9CXA - chains D and L of the 9 polymer chains in the assembly; structure by electron microscopy, 3.04 A resolution.

== Chain D ==
Molecule: Gamma-aminobutyric acid receptor subunit alpha-1
Source organism: Homo sapiens
Reference sequence: P14867 (GBRA1_HUMAN); residues -26 to 429 here correspond to UniProt positions 1-456 (UniProt number = residue number + 27)
Sequence (456 residues; row label = number of the first residue in the row; numbers below 1 keep their minus sign (Met-26 is residue -26)):
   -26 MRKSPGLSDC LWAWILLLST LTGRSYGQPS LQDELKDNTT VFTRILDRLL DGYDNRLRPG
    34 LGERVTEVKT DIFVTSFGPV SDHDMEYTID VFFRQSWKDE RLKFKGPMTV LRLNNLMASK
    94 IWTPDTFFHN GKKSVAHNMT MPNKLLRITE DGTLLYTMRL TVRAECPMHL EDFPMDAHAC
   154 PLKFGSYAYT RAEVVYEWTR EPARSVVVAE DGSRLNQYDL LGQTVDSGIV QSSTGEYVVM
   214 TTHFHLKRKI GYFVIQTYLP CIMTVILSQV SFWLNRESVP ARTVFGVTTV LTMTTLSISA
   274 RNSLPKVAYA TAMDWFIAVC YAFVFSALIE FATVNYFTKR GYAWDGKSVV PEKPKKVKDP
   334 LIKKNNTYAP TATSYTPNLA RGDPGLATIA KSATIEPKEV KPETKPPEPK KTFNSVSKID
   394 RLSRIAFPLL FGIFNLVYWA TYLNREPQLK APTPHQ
Disordered / not traced: -26 to 9, 314-383, 419-429
Disulfides: Cys139-Cys153
Covalent attachments: N-acetylglucosamine (NAG) linked to Asn111
Residues lining bound ligands:
  - gamma-amino-butanoic acid (ABU): Phe65, Arg67, Leu118, Thr130
  - PIO ([(2R)-2-octanoyloxy-3-[oxidanyl-[(1R,2R,3S,4R,5R,6S)-2,3,6-tris(oxidanyl)-4,5-diphosphonooxy-cyclohexyl]oxy-phosphoryl]oxy-propyl] octanoate): Arg249, Glu303, Thr306, Phe310, Lys312, Phe386, Asn387, Ser388, Val389, Ser390, Lys391, Ile392, Leu395, Ser396, Phe400
Swiss-Prot annotation at these positions:
  - binding site (4-aminobutanoate): Arg67, Thr130
  - binding site (3alpha-hydroxy-5alpha-pregnan-11,20-dione): Trp246
  - glycosylation (N-linked (GlcNAc...) asparagine): Asn11, Asn111

== Chain L ==
Molecule: Kappa Fab_1F4 Light Chain
Source organism: Mus musculoides
Sequence (258 residues; row label = number of the first residue in the row; numbers below 1 keep their minus sign (Met-18 is residue -18)):
   -18 MGWSCIILFL VATATGVHSN IVMTQSPKSM SMSVGERVTL SCKASEYVGT YVSWYQQKPE
    42 QSPKLLIYGA SNRYTGVPDR FTGSGSATDF TLTIGSVQAE DLADYHCGQS YSYPTFGAGT
   102 KLELKLEIKR TVAAPSVFIF PPSDEQLKSG TASVVCLLNN FYPREAKVQW KVDNALQSGN
   162 SQESVTEQDS KDSTYSLSST LTLSKADYEK HKVYACEVTH QGLSSPVTKS FNRGECDYKD
   222 HDGDYKDHDI DYKDDDDK
Disordered / not traced: -18 to 0, 107-239
Disulfides: Cys23-Cys88

== Interface between chain D and chain L ==
Pairs across the interface - 19 pairs, chain D then chain L:
  Glu170(D) with Tyr32(L)
  Trp171(D) with Tyr32(L), hydrogen bond
  Glu174(D) with Ser93(L); Tyr94(L)
  Pro175(D) with Tyr32(L); Ser91(L); Tyr92(L)
  Ala176(D) with Tyr92(L), hydrogen bond (backbone-backbone)
  Arg177(D) with Tyr94(L)
  Gln196(D) with Tyr92(L)
  Thr197(D) with Tyr28(L); Tyr92(L)
  Val198(D) with Tyr28(L); Tyr92(L)
  Asp199(D) with Tyr28(L); Gly30(L); Thr31(L), hydrogen bond
  Ser200(D) with Thr31(L); Tyr32(L)
Other interface residues (no listed pair), chain D (13 interface residues in all): Arg164, Ile202
Other interface residues (no listed pair), chain L (9 interface residues in all): Asn53

== Overview ==
Chain D and chain L form an interface of 13 and 9 residues respectively, with 3 hydrogen bonds. Polar pairs
include Trp171(D)-Tyr32(L), Asp199(D)-Thr31(L) and Ala176(D)-Tyr92(L). Ligands of chain D:
gamma-amino-butanoic acid and compound PIO. Covalently linked N-acetylglucosamine: at Asn111(D).
Here chain D is Gamma-aminobutyric acid receptor subunit alpha-1 (Homo sapiens) and chain L is Kappa Fab_1F4
Light Chain (Mus musculoides). Entry 9CXA (Native human GABAA receptor of beta2-alpha1-beta3-alpha1-gamma2
assembly) was determined by electron microscopy, deposited together with 9CRS, 9CRV, 9CSB, 9CT0, 9CTJ, 9CTP
and 6 further entries.
